5XVO - chains B and H of the 10 polymer chains in the assembly; structure by X-ray diffraction, 3.10 A resolution.

# Chain B
Protein: CRISPR-associated endonuclease Cas1
Organism: Enterococcus faecalis TX0027
Notes: EC 3.1.-.-
UniProtKB: E6GPD7 (E6GPD7_ENTFL); numbering as in UniProt (aligned over 1-288)
Chain sequence (288 residues; row label = number of the first residue in the row):
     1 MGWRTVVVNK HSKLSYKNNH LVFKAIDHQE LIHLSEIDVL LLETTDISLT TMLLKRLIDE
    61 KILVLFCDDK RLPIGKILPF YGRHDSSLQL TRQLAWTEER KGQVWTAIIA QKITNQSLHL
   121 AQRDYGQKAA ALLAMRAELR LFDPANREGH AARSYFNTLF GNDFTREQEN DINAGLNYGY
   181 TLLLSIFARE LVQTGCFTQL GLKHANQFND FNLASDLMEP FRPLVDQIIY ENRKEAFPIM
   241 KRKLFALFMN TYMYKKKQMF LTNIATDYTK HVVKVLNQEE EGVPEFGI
From the paper describing this entry:
  - binding site for the 46-nt DNA strand: Ala145 to Leu159, Phe208, Lys256, Lys257, Gln258
  - binding site for the 69-nt DNA strand: Ala145 to Leu159, Lys203 to Asp210
  - specificity-determining residues: Phe208
  - catalytic residues: His204
  - specificity-determining residues: Phe208 (proposed by the authors, not directly observed)
  - catalytic residues: Glu148, Glu219 (proposed by the authors, not directly observed)

# Chain H
Molecule: 5-nt DNA strand
Sequence (5 nucleotides; row label = number of the first residue in the row):
     1 CCGAG

# How chain B and chain H interact
Pairs across the interface - 18 pairs, chain B then chain H:
  Lys112(B) with DG5(H), sugar contact
  Asn146(B) with DA4(H), base contact; DG5(H), hydrogen bond to the base
  Glu148(B) with DG5(H), phosphate contact
  Gly149(B) with DA4(H), sugar contact; DG5(H), sugar contact
  His150(B) with DG3(H), base contact
  Ala152(B) with DA4(H), phosphate contact; DG5(H), phosphate contact
  Arg153(B) with DC2(H), hydrogen bond to the base; DG3(H), hydrogen bond to the sugar; DA4(H), sugar contact
  Phe156(B) with DG5(H), phosphate contact
  Thr165(B) with DG3(H), phosphate contact; DA4(H), phosphate contact
  Arg166(B) with DA4(H), hydrogen bond to the phosphate
  Glu167(B) with DA4(H), phosphate contact
  Glu219(B) with DG5(H), phosphate contact

# Overview
The interface between chain B and chain H involves 12 residues on one side and 4 on the other; the contacts
include 4 hydrogen bonds. Polar pairs include Asn146(B)-DG5(H), Arg153(B)-DC2(H) and Arg153(B)-DG3(H). The
paper reports catalytic residues His204(B), Glu148(B) and Glu219(B); a binding site for the 46-nt DNA strand
at Ala145(B), Phe208(B) and Lys256(B) among others.
Chain B is CRISPR-associated endonuclease Cas1 (Enterococcus faecalis TX0027) and chain H is a 5-nt DNA
strand; the structure, E. fae Cas1-Cas2/prespacer/target ternary complex revealing DNA sampling and
half-integration states, was determined by X-ray diffraction (same publication as 5XVN and 5XVP).
